8CF8 - chains A and C of the 9 polymer chains in the assembly; structure by electron microscopy, 2.20 A resolution.

# Chain A
Molecule: 16S rRNA
From: Escherichia coli BW25113
Sequence (1540 nucleotides; numbered 1 to 1540; the number before each row is that of its first residue):
     1 AAAUUGAAGA GUUUGAUCAU GGCUCAGAUU GAACGCUGGC GGCAGGCCUA ACACAUGCAA
    61 GUCGAACGGU AACAGGAAGA AGCUUGCUUC UUUGCUGACG AGUGGCGGAC GGGUGAGUAA
   121 UGUCUGGGAA ACUGCCUGAU GGAGGGGGAU AACUACUGGA AACGGUAGCU AAUACCGCAU
   181 AACGUCGCAA GACCAAAGAG GGGGACCUUC GGGCCUCUUG CCAUCGGAUG UGCCCAGAUG
   241 GGAUUAGCUA GUAGGUGGGG UAACGGCUCA CCUAGGCGAC GAUCCCUAGC UGGUCUGAGA
   301 GGAUGACCAG CCACACUGGA ACUGAGACAC GGUCCAGACU CCUACGGGAG GCAGCAGUGG
   361 GGAAUAUUGC ACAAUGGGCG CAAGCCUGAU GCAGCCAUGC CGCGUGUAUG AAGAAGCCCU
   421 UCGGGUUGUA AAGUACUUUC AGCGGGGAGG AAGGGAGUAA AGUUAAUACC UUUGCUCAUU
   481 GACGUUACCC GCAGAAGAAG CACCGGCUAA CUCCGUGCCA GCAGCCXCGG UAAUACGGAG
   541 GGUGCAAGCG UUAAUCGGAA UUACUGGGCG UAAAGCGCAC GCAGGCGGUU UGUUAAGUCA
   601 GAUGUGAAAU CCCCGGGCUC AACCUGGGAA CUGCAUCUGA UACUGGCAAG CUUGAGUCUC
   661 GUAGAGGGGG GUAGAAUUCC AGGUGUAGCG GUGAAAUGCG UAGAGAUCUG GAGGAAUACC
   721 GGUGGCGAAG GCGGCCCCCU GGACGAAGAC UGACGCUCAG GUGCGAAAGC GUGGGGAGCA
   781 AACAGGAUUA GAUACCCUGG UAGUCCACGC CGUAAACGAU GUCGACUUGG AGGUUGUGCC
   841 CUUGAGGCGU GGCUUCCGGA GCUAACGCGU UAAGUCGACC GCCUGGGGAG UACGGCCGCA
   901 AGGUUAAAAC UCAAAUGAAU UGACGGGGGC CCGCACAAGC GGUGGAGCAU GUGGUUUAAU
   961 UCGAUGXAAC GCGAAGAACC UUACCUGGUC UUGACAUCCA CGGAAGUUUU CAGAGAUGAG
  1021 AAUGUGCCUU CGGGAACCGU GAGACAGGUG CUGCAUGGCU GUCGUCAGCU CGUGUUGUGA
  1081 AAUGUUGGGU UAAGUCCCGC AACGAGCGCA ACCCUUAUCC UUUGUUGCCA GCGGUCCGGC
  1141 CGGGAACUCA AAGGAGACUG CCAGUGAUAA ACUGGAGGAA GGUGGGGAUG ACGUCAAGUC
  1201 AUCAUGGCCC UUACGACCAG GGCUACACAC GUGCUACAAU GGCGCAUACA AAGAGAAGCG
  1261 ACCUCGCGAG AGCAAGCGGA CCUCAUAAAG UGCGUCGUAG UCCGGAUUGG AGUCUGCAAC
  1321 UCGACUCCAU GAAGUCGGAA UCGCUAGUAA UCGUGGAUCA GAAUGCCACG GUGAAUACGU
  1381 UCCCGGGCCU UGUACACACC GCCCGUXACA CCAUGGGAGU GGGUUGCAAA AGAAGUAGGU
  1441 AGCUUAACCU UCGGGAGGGC GCUUACCACU UUGUGAUUCA UGACUGGGGU GAAGUCGUAA
  1501 CAAGGUAACC GUAGGGGAAC CUGCGGUUGG AUCACCUCCU
Not modelled in the structure: 1-929, 1390-1540
Modified positions: PSU (pseudouridine-5'-monophosphate) at position 516, G7M (N7-methyl-guanosine-5'-monophosphate) at position 527, 2MG (2N-methylguanosine-5'-monophosphate) at position 966, 5MC (5-methylcytidine-5'-monophosphate) at position 967, 2MG (2N-methylguanosine-5'-monophosphate) at position 1207, 4OC (4n,o2'-methylcytidine-5'-monophosphate) at position 1402, 5MC (5-methylcytidine-5'-monophosphate) at position 1407, UR3 (3-methyluridine-5'-monophoshate) at position 1498, 2MG (2N-methylguanosine-5'-monophosphate) at position 1516, MA6 (6N-dimethyladenosine-5'-monophoshate) at position 1518, MA6 (6N-dimethyladenosine-5'-monophoshate) at position 1519
Ion coordination: Mg2+ site 1 near C934 (its only coordinating residue here); Mg2+ site 2 near A937 (its only coordinating residue here); K+ site 1: U943, G944; K+ site 2: U943, G944, G945; Mg2+ site 3: G944, G945; Mg2+ site 4: A964, U1199; K+ site 3: G971, G1233, U1364; Mg2+ site 5 near C972 (its only coordinating residue here); K+ site 4: G976, C1359, G1361, A1362; K+ site 5: A978, C979; Mg2+ site 6: C979, C980, U981, G1222; Mg2+ site 7 near C980 (its only coordinating residue here); 13 more Mg2+ sites not listed; 7 more K+ sites not listed
Ligand contacts: Eravacycline (YQM): U965, 2MG_966, G1053, C1054, C1195, A1196, A1197, G1198
What the authors report for this chain:
  - Mg2+ coordination through a water molecule: 2MG_966

# Chain C
Name: Small ribosomal subunit protein uS3
From: Escherichia coli BW25113
UniProt: P0A7V3 (RS3_ECOLI); residue numbers follow UniProt; this construct covers 1-233
Amino-acid sequence (233 residues; numbered 1 to 233; the number before each row is that of its first residue):
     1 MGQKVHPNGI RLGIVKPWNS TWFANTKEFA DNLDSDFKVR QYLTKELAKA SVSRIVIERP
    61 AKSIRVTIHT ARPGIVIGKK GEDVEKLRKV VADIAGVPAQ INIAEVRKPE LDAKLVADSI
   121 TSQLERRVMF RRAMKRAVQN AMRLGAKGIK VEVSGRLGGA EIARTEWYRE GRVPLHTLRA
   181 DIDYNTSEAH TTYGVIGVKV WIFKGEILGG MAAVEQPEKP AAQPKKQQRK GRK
Not modelled in the structure: 1, 208-233

# How chain A and chain C interact
Residue-residue contacts (62):
  A1055(A) with Arg156(C), hydrogen bond to the sugar; Glu161(C), hydrogen bond to the sugar; Tyr193(C), base contact
  U1056(A) with Gly155(C), phosphate contact; Glu161(C), phosphate contact; Ile162(C), phosphate contact; Ala163(C), hydrogen bond to the phosphate; Val195(C), hydrogen bond to the sugar
  G1057(A) with Ser154(C), hydrogen bond to the phosphate; Gly155(C), hydrogen bond to the phosphate; Glu188(C), hydrogen bond to the sugar; Val195(C), sugar contact; Gly197(C), phosphate contact
  G1058(A) with Ser154(C), hydrogen bond to the phosphate; Gly197(C), phosphate contact; Lys199(C), phosphate contact
  C1059(A) with Lys199(C), salt bridge to the phosphate
  U1060(A) with Gln3(C), phosphate contact
  G1061(A) with Gln3(C), hydrogen bond to the base
  U1062(A) with Gly2(C), base contact; Gln3(C), hydrogen bond to the base
  G1106(A) with Arg169(C), hydrogen bond to the sugar; Gly171(C), phosphate contact; Arg172(C), phosphate contact
  C1107(A) with Arg169(C), hydrogen bond to the sugar; Arg172(C), phosphate contact; Val173(C), hydrogen bond to the phosphate; Pro174(C), phosphate contact
  G1108(A) with Pro174(C), phosphate contact; Leu175(C), hydrogen bond to the phosphate; His176(C), salt bridge to the phosphate
  C1109(A) with His176(C), salt bridge to the phosphate
  A1111(A) with His176(C), hydrogen bond to the base; Thr177(C), hydrogen bond to the base
  C1112(A) with His176(C), hydrogen bond to the base; Thr177(C), base contact; Leu178(C), hydrogen bond to the base; Arg179(C), hydrogen bond to the base
  C1113(A) with Ile14(C), sugar contact; Leu178(C), sugar contact
  A1188(A) with Ile10(C), sugar contact
  U1189(A) with Val5(C), phosphate contact; His176(C), sugar contact
  G1190(A) with Gly2(C), sugar contact; Gln3(C), hydrogen bond to the sugar; Lys4(C), phosphate contact; Val5(C), hydrogen bond to the phosphate; His176(C), sugar contact
  A1191(A) with Gly2(C), hydrogen bond to the phosphate; Gln3(C), phosphate contact; Lys4(C), salt bridge to the phosphate
  C1192(A) with Lys4(C), salt bridge to the phosphate; Trp167(C), phosphate contact
  G1193(A) with Gly2(C), hydrogen bond to the base; Trp167(C), hydrogen bond to the phosphate
  A1204(A) with His190(C), sugar contact
  U1205(A) with His190(C), sugar contact; Gly194(C), sugar contact; Val195(C), sugar contact
  G1206(A) with Thr192(C), hydrogen bond to the sugar; Tyr193(C), sugar contact; Gly194(C), hydrogen bond to the sugar
Also at the interface, not in a pair above, chain A (28 interface residues in all): C1063, U1065, A1110, A1196
Also at the interface, not in a pair above, chain C (36 interface residues in all): Lys150, Ala160, Tyr184, Thr191, Ile196

# Overview
28 residues of chain A face 36 of chain C across their interface; the contacts include 26 hydrogen bonds and 5
salt bridges. Among the polar pairs are G1061(A)-Gln3(C), U1062(A)-Gln3(C) and A1111(A)-His176(C). Bound to
chain A: Eravacycline. The K+ site 1 is built by U943(A) and G944(A). From the paper: water-mediated Mg2+
coordination by 2MG_966(A).
Chain A is 16S rRNA and chain C is Small ribosomal subunit protein uS3, both from Escherichia coli BW25113;
the structure, Eravacycline bound to the 30S head, was determined by electron microscopy (same publication as
8CA7, 8CAI, 8CEP, 8CF1, 8CGI, 8CGJ, 8CGR and 8CGU).
